8XYD - chains B and D of the 5 polymer chains in the assembly; structure by electron microscopy, 2.90 A resolution.

# Chain B
Molecule: Guanine nucleotide-binding protein G(I)/G(S)/G(T) subunit beta-1
From: Homo sapiens
Reference sequence: P62873 (GBB1_HUMAN); residues 2-340 here = UniProt positions 2-340
Amino-acid sequence (344 residues; numbered -3 to 340; the number before each row is that of its first residue; numbers below 1 keep their minus sign (Gly-3 is residue -3)):
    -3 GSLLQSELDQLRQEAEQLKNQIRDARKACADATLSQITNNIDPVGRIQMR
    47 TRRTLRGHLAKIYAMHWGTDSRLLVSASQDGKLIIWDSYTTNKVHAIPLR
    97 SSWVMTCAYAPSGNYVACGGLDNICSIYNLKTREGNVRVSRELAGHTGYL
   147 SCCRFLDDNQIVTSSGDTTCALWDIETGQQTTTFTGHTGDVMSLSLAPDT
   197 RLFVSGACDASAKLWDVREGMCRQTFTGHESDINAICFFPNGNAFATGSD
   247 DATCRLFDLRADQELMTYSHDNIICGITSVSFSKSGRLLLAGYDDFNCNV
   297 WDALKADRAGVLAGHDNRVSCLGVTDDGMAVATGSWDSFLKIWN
Not modelled in the structure: -3 to 4
Differences from the reference sequence: expression tag (-3 to 1)

# Chain D
Molecule: Guanine nucleotide-binding protein G(i) subunit alpha-1
From: Homo sapiens
Reference sequence: P63096 (GNAI1_HUMAN); numbering as in UniProt (aligned over 2-354)
Amino-acid sequence (353 residues; each row starts with the number of its first residue):
     2 GCTLSAEDKAAVERSKMIDRNLREDGEKAAREVKLLLLGAGESGKSTIVK
    52 QMKIIHEAGYSEEECKQYKAVVYSNTIQSIIAIIRAMGRLKIDFGDSARA
   102 DDARQLFVLAGAAEEGFMTAELAGVIKRLWKDSGVQACFNRSREYQLNDS
   152 AAYYLNDLDRIAQPNYIPTQQDVLRTRVKTTGIVETHFTFKDLHFKMFDV
   202 GAQRSERKKWIHCFEGVTAIIFCVALSDYDLVLAEDEEMNRMHESMKLFD
   252 SICNNKWFTDTSIILFLNKKDLFEEKIKKSPLTICYPEYAGSNTYEEAAA
   302 YIQCQFEDLNKRKDTKEIYTHFTCSTDTKNVQFVFDAVTDVIIKNNLKDC
   352 GLF
Not modelled in the structure: 2-4, 56-181, 234-240
Differences from the reference sequence: engineered mutation Ala203 (Gly in P63096), Ser326 (Ala in P63096)

# Interface between chain B and chain D
Residue-residue contacts (46; chain B residue first):
  Leu55(B) with Leu23(D)
  Lys57(B) with His213(D); Glu216(D), salt bridge
  Tyr59(B) with His213(D), hydrogen bond; Cys214(D)
  Gln75(B) with Cys214(D)
  Lys78(B) with Asp26(D), salt bridge
  Ile80(B) with Leu23(D), hydrophobic
  Asn88(B) with Ser16(D)
  Lys89(B) with Ser16(D), hydrogen bond (backbone-side chain); Ile19(D); Asp20(D), salt bridge
  Val90(B) with Arg15(D), hydrogen bond (backbone-side chain)
  His91(B) with Arg15(D)
  Ala92(B) with Leu23(D), hydrophobic
  Ser97(B) with Ile184(D)
  Trp99(B) with Lys35(D); Ile184(D); Glu186(D); Phe199(D); Cys214(D); Phe215(D), hydrophobic
  Met101(B) with Lys210(D)
  Leu117(B) with Ile184(D); Trp211(D), hydrophobic
  Asp118(B) with Thr182(D)
  Asn119(B) with Thr182(D); Gly183(D); Gln204(D)
  Gly144(B) with Gln204(D); Ser206(D)
  Tyr145(B) with Gln204(D), hydrogen bond (backbone-side chain); Ser206(D); Lys210(D)
  Gly162(B) with Ser206(D), hydrogen bond (backbone-side chain)
  Asp186(B) with Ser206(D); Glu207(D), hydrogen bond (side chain-backbone)
  Met188(B) with Lys210(D)
  Cys204(B) with Lys210(D)
  Asp228(B) with Lys209(D), salt bridge; Lys210(D)
  Asn230(B) with Lys210(D), hydrogen bond
  Asp246(B) with Lys210(D), salt bridge
  Arg314(B) with Trp258(D)
  Trp332(B) with His213(D); Trp258(D), hydrophobic
Other interface residues (no listed pair), chain B (32 interface residues in all): Gly53, Arg96, Thr143, Asp163
Other interface residues (no listed pair), chain D (25 interface residues in all): Val13, Gly27

# In short
32 residues of chain B face 25 of chain D across their interface; the contacts include 7 hydrogen bonds and 5
salt bridges. Polar contacts include Lys57(B)-Glu216(D), Lys78(B)-Asp26(D) and Lys89(B)-Asp20(D).
Chain B is Guanine nucleotide-binding protein G(I)/G(S)/G(T) subunit beta-1 and chain D is Guanine
nucleotide-binding protein G(i) subunit alpha-1, both from Homo sapiens; the structure, Structure of
Platelet-activating factor receptor-G protein complex bound to platelet-activating factor, was determined by
electron microscopy.
